Entry 4XXI (X-ray diffraction, 2.20 A resolution); this record covers chains A and B.

# Chain A (and B)
Protein: Phycobiliprotein ApcE
From: Nostoc sp. (strain PCC 7120 / UTEX 2576)
Notes: fragment: with deletion of residues 77-153; chain B of this document is another copy of the same molecule, construct and numbering; everything in this record applies to it too
Reference sequence: P80559 (APCE_NOSS1); residue numbers follow UniProt; this construct covers 20-76, 154-240
Amino-acid sequence (157 residues; numbered 19 to 248; 73 numbers in that range are skipped by the numbering (no residue carries them; nothing is unmodelled there); the number before each row is that of its first residue):
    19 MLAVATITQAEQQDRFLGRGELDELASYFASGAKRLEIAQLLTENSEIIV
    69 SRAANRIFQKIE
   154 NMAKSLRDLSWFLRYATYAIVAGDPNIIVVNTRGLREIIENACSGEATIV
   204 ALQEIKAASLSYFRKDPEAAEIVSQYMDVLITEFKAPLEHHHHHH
Disordered / not traced: 19, 240-248 (chain B: 19, 239-248)
Differences from the reference sequence: expression tag (19, 241-248); linker (77-80)
Ligand contacts: phycocyanobilin (CYC): Ile75, Asn154, Lys157, Ser158, Arg160, Asp161, Leu162, Trp164, Phe165, Tyr168, Asn184, Thr185, Leu188, Ile191, Ile192, Ala195, Cys196, Ser197, Thr201
Reported in the primary citation:
  - binding site for phycocyanobilin: Ser158, Arg160, Asp161, Trp164, Phe165, Tyr168, Asn184, Leu188, Cys196
  - conformationally variable residues (side-chain flip): Trp164, Gln228
  - catalytic residues: Ser158 (proposed by the authors, not directly observed)
  - mutagenesis - S158C/C196S, D161A, D161H, C196S: abolished binding to phycocyanobilin
  - mutagenesis - S158A: decreased binding to phycocyanobilin
  - mutagenesis - S158C: increased binding to phycocyanobilin

# Interface between chain A and chain B
Residue-residue contacts (55):
  Leu20(A) with Val22(B), hydrophobic
  Ile25(A) with Tyr171(B); Val174(B), hydrophobic; Ala175(B), hydrophobic
  Ala28(A) with Tyr171(B), hydrogen bond (backbone-side chain)
  Glu29(A) with Tyr168(B), hydrogen bond; Tyr171(B), hydrogen bond (backbone-side chain); Asn184(B)
  Asp32(A) with Arg167(B)
  Arg33(A) with Arg167(B); Tyr171(B), hydrogen bond (backbone-side chain)
  Phe34(A) with Thr61(B); Ser64(B); Ser163(B); Arg167(B)
  Leu35(A) with Thr61(B); Tyr171(B), hydrophobic
  Arg37(A) with Glu62(B), salt bridge
  Leu40(A) with Leu54(B); Gln58(B)
  Asp41(A) with Gln58(B), hydrogen bond
  Leu43(A) with Leu54(B), hydrophobic; Val174(B), hydrophobic
  Ala44(A) with Leu54(B)
  Tyr46(A) with Ala21(B); Phe47(B)
  Phe47(A) with Tyr46(B), hydrophobic; Phe47(B); Gly50(B); Ala51(B); Leu54(B), hydrophobic
  Gly50(A) with Phe47(B)
  Arg53(A) with Phe47(B)
  Leu54(A) with Leu40(B); Leu43(B); Ala44(B); Phe47(B), hydrophobic
  Gln58(A) with Arg37(B), hydrogen bond; Leu40(B)
  Thr61(A) with Phe34(B)
  Ser64(A) with Phe34(B)
  Arg167(A) with Asp32(B); Arg33(B); Phe34(B)
  Tyr168(A) with Glu29(B), hydrogen bond
  Thr170(A) with Phe34(B)
  Tyr171(A) with Ile25(B), hydrophobic; Ala28(B), hydrogen bond (side chain-backbone); Glu29(B); Arg33(B), hydrogen bond (side chain-backbone); Leu35(B), hydrophobic
  Val174(A) with Leu43(B), hydrophobic; Phe47(B)
  Ala175(A) with Ile25(B), hydrophobic
  Asn184(A) with Glu29(B)
Interface residues without a listed pair, chain A (32 interface residues in all): Ala21, Val22, Ser163, Leu166
Interface residues without a listed pair, chain B (32 interface residues in all): Ala57, Leu166, Thr170

# Summary
The chain A/chain B interface involves 32 residues from each chain; the contacts include 9 hydrogen bonds and
1 salt bridge. Polar pairs include Arg37(A)-Glu62(B), Ala28(A)-Tyr171(B) and Glu29(A)-Tyr168(B). From the
paper: the catalytic residue Ser158(A); S158C/C196S, D161A and D161H of chain A, among others, abolish binding
to phycocyanobilin; 6 substitutions were tested in all.
Both chains are Phycobiliprotein ApcE (Nostoc sp. (strain PCC 7120 / UTEX 2576)). Entry 4XXI (Crystal
structure of the Bilin-binding domain of phycobilisome core-membrane linker ApcE) was determined by X-ray
diffraction together with 4XXK from the same study.
